2JAR - chain A; structure by X-ray diffraction, 1.94 A resolution.

== Chain A ==
Molecule: 5'(3')-deoxyribonucleotidase
Organism: Mus musculus
Notes: EC 3.1.3.-
UniProt: Q9JM14 (NT5C_MOUSE); numbering as in UniProt (aligned over 1-200)
Amino-acid sequence (200 residues; row label = number of the first residue in the row):
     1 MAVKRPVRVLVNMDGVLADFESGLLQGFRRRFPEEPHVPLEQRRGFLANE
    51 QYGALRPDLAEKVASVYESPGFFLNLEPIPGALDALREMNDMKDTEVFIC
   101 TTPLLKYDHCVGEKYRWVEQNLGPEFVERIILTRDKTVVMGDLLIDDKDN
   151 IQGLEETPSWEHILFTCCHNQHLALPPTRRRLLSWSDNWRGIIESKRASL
Disordered / not traced: 1-3, 200
Differences from the reference sequence: engineered mutation Asn12 (Asp in Q9JM14)
UniProt features mapped onto this chain:
  - active site: Asp14 (Proton donor)
  - binding site (Mg(2+)): Asp14, Asp147
  - binding site (substrate): Phe20, Phe46, Tyr67, Thr101, Lys136
  - modified residue: Thr102 (Phosphothreonine), Ser184 (Phosphoserine)
Ion coordination: Mg2+: Asn12, Asp14, Asp147 (together with 2'-deoxyuridine 5'-monophosphate)
Residues lining bound ligands: 2'-deoxyuridine 5'-monophosphate (UMP): Asn12, Met13, Asp14, Phe20, Phe46, Leu47, Ala48, Asn49, Tyr67, Phe73, Cys100, Thr101, Thr102, Pro103, Leu104, Lys114, Lys136, Asp146, Asp147, Lys148

== Summary ==
Bound to chain A: 2'-deoxyuridine 5'-monophosphate. Asn12, Asp14 and Asp147 form the Mg2+ site. UniProt lists
active-site residue Asp14, Mg2+-binding residues Asp14 and Asp147 and 5 substrate-binding residues.
Chain A is 5'(3')-deoxyribonucleotidase (Mus musculus); the structure, Crystal structure of D12N variant of
mouse cytosolic 5'(3')- deoxyribonucleotidase (cdN) in complex with deoxyuridine 5'- ..., was determined by
X-ray diffraction, deposited together with 2JAU, 2JAO and 2JAW.
